7AFL - chains A and L of the 14 polymer chains in the assembly; structure by electron microscopy, 4.20 A resolution (low resolution: residue-level contacts below are approximate; hydrogen-bond / salt-bridge calls are withheld).

Chain A:
Molecule: 16SrRNA
Organism: Escherichia coli
Sequence (1542 nucleotides; row label = number of the first residue in the row):
     1 AAAUUGAAGA GUUUGAUCAU GGCUCAGAUU GAACGCUGGC GGCAGGCCUA ACACAUGCAA
    61 GUCGAACGGU AACAGGAAGA AGCUUGCUUC UUUGCUGACG AGUGGCGGAC GGGUGAGUAA
   121 UGUCUGGGAA ACUGCCUGAU GGAGGGGGAU AACUACUGGA AACGGUAGCU AAUACCGCAU
   181 AACGUCGCAA GACCAAAGAG GGGGACCUUC GGGCCUCUUG CCAUCGGAUG UGCCCAGAUG
   241 GGAUUAGCUA GUAGGUGGGG UAACGGCUCA CCUAGGCGAC GAUCCCUAGC UGGUCUGAGA
   301 GGAUGACCAG CCACACUGGA ACUGAGACAC GGUCCAGACU CCUACGGGAG GCAGCAGUGG
   361 GGAAUAUUGC ACAAUGGGCG CAAGCCUGAU GCAGCCAUGC CGCGUGUAUG AAGAAGGCCU
   421 UCGGGUUGUA AAGUACUUUC AGCGGGGAGG AAGGGAGUAA AGUUAAUACC UUUGCUCAUU
   481 GACGUUACCC GCAGAAGAAG CACCGGCUAA CUCCGUGCCA GCAGCCXCGG UAAUACGGAG
   541 GGUGCAAGCG UUAAUCGGAA UUACUGGGCG UAAAGCGCAC GCAGGCGGUU UGUUAAGUCA
   601 GAUGUGAAAU CCCCGGGCUC AACCUGGGAA CUGCAUCUGA UACUGGCAAG CUUGAGUCUC
   661 GUAGAGGGGG GUAGAAUUCC AGGUGUAGCG GUGAAAUGCG UAGAGAUCUG GAGGAAUACC
   721 GGUGGCGAAG GCGGCCCCCU GGACGAAGAC UGACGCUCAG GUGCGAAAGC GUGGGGAGCA
   781 AACAGGAUUA GAUACCCUGG UAGUCCACGC CGUAAACGAU GUCGACUUGG AGGUUGUGCC
   841 CUUGAGGCGU GGCUUCCGGA GCUAACGCGU UAAGUCGACC GCCUGGGGAG UACGGCCGCA
   901 AGGUUAAAAC UCAAAUGAAU UGACGGGGGC CCGCACAAGC GGUGGAGCAU GUGGUUUAAU
   961 UCGAUGXAAC GCGAAGAACC UUACCUGGUC UUGACAUCCA CGGAAGUUUU CAGAGAUGAG
  1021 AAUGUGCCUU CGGGAACCGU GAGACAGGUG CUGCAUGGCU GUCGUCAGCU CGUGUUGUGA
  1081 AAUGUUGGGU UAAGUCCCGC AACGAGCGCA ACCCUUAUCC UUUGUUGCCA GCGGUCCGGC
  1141 CGGGAACUCA AAGGAGACUG CCAGUGAUAA ACUGGAGGAA GGUGGGGAUG ACGUCAAGUC
  1201 AUCAUGGCCC UUACGACCAG GGCUACACAC GUGCUACAAU GGCGCAUACA AAGAGAAGCG
  1261 ACCUCGCGAG AGCAAGCGGA CCUCAUAAAG UGCGUCGUAG UCCGGAUUGG AGUCUGCAAC
  1321 UCGACUCCAU GAAGUCGGAA UCGCUAGUAA UCGUGGAUCA GAAUGCCACG GUGAAUACGU
  1381 UCCCGGGCCU UGUACACACC GCCCGUXACA CCAUGGGAGU GGGUUGCAAA AGAAGUAGGU
  1441 AGCUUAACCU UCGGGAGGGC GCUUACCACU UUGUGAUUCA UGACUGGGGU GAAGUCGUAA
  1501 CAAGGUAACC GUAGGGGAAC CUGCGGUUGG AUCACCUCCU UA
Disordered / not traced: 931-1386, 1398-1408, 1492-1506, 1537-1542
Glycans and other covalent adducts: covalent link U793-MA6_1518
Modified positions: PSU (pseudouridine-5'-monophosphate) at position 516, G7M (N7-methyl-guanosine-5'-monophosphate) at position 527, 2MG (2N-methylguanosine-5'-monophosphate) at position 966, 5MC (5-methylcytidine-5'-monophosphate) at position 967, 2MG (2N-methylguanosine-5'-monophosphate) at position 1207, 4OC (4n,o2'-methylcytidine-5'-monophosphate) at position 1402, 5MC (5-methylcytidine-5'-monophosphate) at position 1407, UR3 (3-methyluridine-5'-monophoshate) at position 1498, 2MG (2N-methylguanosine-5'-monophosphate) at position 1516, MA6 (6N-dimethyladenosine-5'-monophoshate) at position 1518, MA6 (6N-dimethyladenosine-5'-monophoshate) at position 1519
Metal / ion sites: Mg2+ site 1: G31, C48; Mg2+ site 2: C48, U114, G115; Mg2+ site 3 near A53 (its only coordinating residue here); Mg2+ site 4: C58, A59, U387; Mg2+ site 5: A109, G331; Mg2+ site 6 near G113 (its only coordinating residue here); Mg2+ site 7: A116, G117, G289; Mg2+ site 8 near U150 (its only coordinating residue here); Mg2+ site 9 near A171 (its only coordinating residue here); Mg2+ site 10 near C352 (its only coordinating residue here); Mg2+ site 11: G450, A452; Mg2+ site 12 near A547 (its only coordinating residue here); 10 more Mg2+ sites not listed

Chain L:
Protein: 30S ribosomal protein S12
Organism: Escherichia coli
Reference sequence: C3SQR7 (C3SQR7_ECOLX); residues 1-124 here = UniProt positions 1-124
Chain sequence (124 residues; row label = number of the first residue in the row):
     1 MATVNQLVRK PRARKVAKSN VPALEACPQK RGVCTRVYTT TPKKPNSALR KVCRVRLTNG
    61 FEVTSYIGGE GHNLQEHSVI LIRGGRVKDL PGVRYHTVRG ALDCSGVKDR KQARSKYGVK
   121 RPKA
Disordered / not traced: 1
Modified positions: Asp89 ((3R)-3-(methylsulfanyl)-L-aspartic acid; D2T)

Interface between chain A and chain L:
Residue-residue contacts (94):
  A32(A) with Pro28(L)
  A33(A) with Gln29(L)
  C34(A) with Gln29(L)
  G35(A) with Gly100(L); Ser115(L); Gly118(L)
  C36(A) with Arg114(L); Ser115(L); Gly118(L); Val119(L); Lys120(L); Arg121(L)
  U37(A) with Arg114(L); Lys120(L); Arg121(L)
  G362(A) with Lys30(L); Arg31(L); Thr58(L)
  A363(A) with Cys27(L); Pro28(L); Gln29(L); Lys30(L); Arg31(L); Thr58(L)
  G500(A) with Arg121(L)
  C501(A) with Arg114(L); Ser115(L); Arg121(L)
  A502(A) with Ala113(L); Arg114(L); Ser115(L); Lys116(L)
  C503(A) with Ala113(L); Lys116(L)
  C518(A) with Asn46(L)
  C519(A) with Asn46(L); Ser47(L); Ala48(L)
  A520(A) with Ser47(L); Ala48(L); Leu49(L)
  G521(A) with Leu49(L); Glu70(L)
  C522(A) with Arg50(L); Arg110(L)
  A523(A) with Arg50(L); Asp89(L)
  C525(A) with Arg86(L)
  C526(A) with Lys88(L)
  G7M_527(A) with Asp89(L)
  G537(A) with Arg110(L)
  G538(A) with Asp109(L); Arg110(L); Lys111(L); Gln112(L)
  U551(A) with Arg83(L)
  U552(A) with Pro28(L); Gln29(L); Arg83(L); Gly84(L)
  A553(A) with Val21(L); Leu24(L); Ala26(L); Cys27(L); Pro28(L)
  A554(A) with Ser19(L); Val21(L); Ala26(L)
  U561(A) with Lys15(L)
  U562(A) with Arg12(L); Ala13(L); Arg14(L); Lys15(L)
  A563(A) with Arg12(L); Arg14(L)
  C564(A) with Arg12(L)
  G567(A) with Arg12(L)
  G568(A) with Ala2(L)
  A759(A) with Arg9(L)
  C879(A) with Asn5(L)
  C880(A) with Thr3(L); Asn5(L); Arg9(L)
  G881(A) with Gln6(L); Arg9(L)
  C882(A) with Ala2(L); Gln6(L)
  U884(A) with Arg12(L); Lys15(L)
  A909(A) with Lys18(L)
  C910(A) with Lys18(L)
  C912(A) with Pro91(L); Gly92(L)
  A913(A) with Lys88(L)
Other interface residues (no listed pair), chain A (49 interface residues in all): G524, A539, G550, G585, C883, U911
Other interface residues (no listed pair), chain L (54 interface residues in all): Leu7, Asn20, Lys51, Leu81, Val87, Val98, Arg99, Tyr117

Overview:
The interface between chain A and chain L involves 49 residues on one side and 54 on the other. G31(A) and
C48(A) form the Mg2+ site 1. C48(A), U114(A) and G115(A) form the Mg2+ site 2.
Here chain A is 16SrRNA and chain L is 30S ribosomal protein S12, both from Escherichia coli. Entry 7AFL
(Bacterial 30S ribosomal subunit assembly complex state D (multibody refinement for body domain of 30S
ribosome)) was determined by electron microscopy, deposited together with 7AF3, 7AF5, 7AF8, 7AFA, 7AFD, 7AFH
and 17 further entries.
